1YHU - chains M and P of the 24 polymer chains in the assembly; structure by X-ray diffraction, 3.15 A resolution.

== Chain M ==
Molecule: hemoglobin A1 chain
Organism: Riftia pachyptila
UniProtKB: Q8IFK4 (Q8IFK4_RIFPA); residues 16-130 here correspond to UniProt positions 1-115 (UniProt number = residue number - 15)
Chain sequence (145 residues; row label = number of the first residue in the row):
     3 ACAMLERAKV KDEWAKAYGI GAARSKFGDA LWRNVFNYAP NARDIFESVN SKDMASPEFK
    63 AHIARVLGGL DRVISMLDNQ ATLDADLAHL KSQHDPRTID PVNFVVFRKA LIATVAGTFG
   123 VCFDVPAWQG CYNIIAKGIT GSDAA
Disulfides: C4-C133
Ion coordination: heme Fe: H96 (together with oxygen molecule)
Small-molecule neighbours:
  - heme (HEM): I47, F48, S50, V51, H64, R67, V68, G71, L72, R74, L92, Q95, H96, R99, I101, N105, F106, F109, Y134, I137, I141
  - oxygen molecule (OXY): W34, F48, H64, V68, H96

== Chain P ==
Molecule: hemoglobin B2 chain
Organism: Riftia pachyptila
UniProtKB: Q8IFJ9 (Q8IFJ9_RIFPA); residues 16-132 here correspond to UniProt positions 1-117 (UniProt number = residue number - 15)
Chain sequence (149 residues; row label = number of the first residue in the row):
     1 AASCTTEDRR EMQLMWGNVW SAQFTGRRIA IAQAVFKDLF ANVPDAVGLF GAVKGDEVNS
    61 NEFKAHCIRV VNGLDSSIGL LSDPATLNEQ LSHLATQHKA RSGVTKGGFS AIAQSFLRVM
   121 PQVASCFNPD AWSRCFNRIT TGMTEPLPA
Disulfides: C4-C135
Ion coordination: heme Fe: H98 (together with oxygen molecule)
Small-molecule neighbours:
  - heme (HEM): L39, L49, F50, A52, V53, H66, R69, V70, G73, L74, L94, Q97, H98, R101, V104, G108, F109, I112, F136, M143
  - oxygen molecule (OXY): F36, F50, H66, V70, H98

== Interface between chain M and chain P ==
Pairs across the interface (11; chain M residue first):
  L7(M) - A30(P)
  L7(M) - A34(P)  hydrophobic
  L7(M) - V119(P)  hydrophobic
  L7(M) - Q122(P)
  A10(M) - R27(P)
  K11(M) - P121(P)  hydrogen bond (side chain-backbone)
  K11(M) - Q122(P)
  K11(M) - V123(P)
  K11(M) - A124(P)  hydrogen bond (side chain-backbone)
  D14(M) - R27(P)  salt bridge
  C124(M) - C126(P)  disulfide
Other interface residues (no listed pair), chain M (10 interface residues in all): M6, E15, F121, V123, D126
Other interface residues (no listed pair), chain P (11 interface residues in all): I31, S125
Cross-chain cystine bridges: C124(M)-C126(P)

== Summary ==
10 residues of chain M face 11 of chain P across their interface; the contacts include 1 disulfide bond, 2
hydrogen bonds and 1 salt bridge. Polar contacts include D14(M)-R27(P), K11(M)-P121(P) and K11(M)-A124(P).
Chain M binds heme and oxygen molecule.
Here chain M is hemoglobin A1 chain and chain P is hemoglobin B2 chain, both from Riftia pachyptila. Entry
1YHU (Crystal structure of Riftia pachyptila C1 hemoglobin reveals novel assembly of 24 subunits) was
determined by X-ray diffraction.
